PDB entry 7FIR | X-ray diffraction, 2.20 A resolution | chains B and D of the 4 polymer chains in the assembly

== Chain B (and D) ==
Protein: Beta-1,2-mannobiose phosphorylase
From: Thermoanaerobacter sp. (strain X514)
Notes: EC 2.4.1.339; chain D of this document is another copy of the same molecule, construct and numbering; everything in this record applies to it too
Reference sequence: B0K2C3 (BMBP_THEPX); residue numbers follow UniProt; this construct covers 1-302
Chain sequence (313 residues; each row starts with the number of its first residue; numbers below 1 keep their minus sign (Gly-10 is residue -10)):
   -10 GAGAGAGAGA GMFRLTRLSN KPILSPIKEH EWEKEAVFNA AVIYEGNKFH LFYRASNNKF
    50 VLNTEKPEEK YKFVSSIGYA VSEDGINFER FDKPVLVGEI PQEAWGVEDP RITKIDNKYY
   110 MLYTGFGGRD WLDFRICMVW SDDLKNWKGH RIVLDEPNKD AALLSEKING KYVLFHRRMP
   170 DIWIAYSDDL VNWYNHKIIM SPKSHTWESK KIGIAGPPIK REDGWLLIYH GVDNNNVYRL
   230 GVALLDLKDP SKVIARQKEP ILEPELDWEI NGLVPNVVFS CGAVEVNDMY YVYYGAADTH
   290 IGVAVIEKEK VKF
Unresolved in the structure: -10 to 0 (chain D: -10 to 1)
Construct notes: expression tag (-10 to 0)
Ion coordination: Zn2+ site 1: His19, Asp81; Zn2+ site 2: Glu92, Cys126, His139; Zn2+ site 3: Asp149, His219; Zn2+ site 4: Asp170 (shared with 1 residue of chain A); Zn2+ site 5: His194 (shared with 1 residue of chain A); Zn2+ site 6 near Glu248 (its only coordinating residue here)

== How chain B and chain D interact ==
Residue-residue contacts (25):
  Lys55(B) - Lys59(D)
  Arg118(B) - Lys59(D)  hydrogen bond (backbone-side chain)
  Leu121(B) - Thr53(D)
  Leu121(B) - Glu57(D)
  Leu121(B) - Tyr60(D)  hydrogen bond (backbone-side chain)
  Asp122(B) - Tyr60(D)
  Asp144(B) - Lys48(D)  salt bridge
  Asp144(B) - Val50(D)
  Glu145(B) - Asn52(D)
  Pro146(B) - Val50(D)
  Pro146(B) - Asn52(D)  hydrogen bond (backbone-side chain)
  Pro146(B) - Thr53(D)
  Pro146(B) - Tyr60(D)  hydrophobic
  Arg167(B) - Asn52(D)
  Asn181(B) - Asn260(D)
  Trp182(B) - Asn260(D)
  Trp182(B) - Pro264(D)
  Tyr183(B) - Ile259(D)  hydrophobic
  Tyr183(B) - Asn260(D)
  Tyr183(B) - Pro264(D)  hydrophobic
  Tyr183(B) - Asn265(D)
  Asn184(B) - Asn265(D)  hydrogen bond
  His185(B) - Asn224(D)
  His185(B) - Pro264(D)
  Lys186(B) - Asn224(D)
Also at the interface, not in a pair above, chain B (17 interface residues in all): Asp119, Phe123, Asp177
Also at the interface, not in a pair above, chain D (13 interface residues in all): Asp256

== Summary ==
17 residues of chain B and 13 residues of chain D are in contact; the contacts include 4 hydrogen bonds and 1
salt bridge. Polar contacts include Asp144(B)-Lys48(D), Arg118(B)-Lys59(D) and Leu121(B)-Tyr60(D). The Zn2+
site 1 is built by His19(B) and Asp81(B).
Both chains are Beta-1,2-mannobiose phosphorylase (Thermoanaerobacter sp. (strain X514)). Entry 7FIR (The
crystal structure of beta-1,2-mannobiose phosphorylase in complex with 1,4-mannobiose) was determined by X-ray
diffraction (same publication as 7FIP, 7FIQ and 7FIS).
